Entry 2FYC (X-ray diffraction, 2.00 A resolution); this record covers chains A and B.

# Chain A
Molecule: Alpha-lactalbumin
Organism: Mus musculus
Notes: engineered mutation(s): C342T, M344H
UniProtKB: P29752 (LALBA_MOUSE); residues 1-123 here correspond to UniProt positions 21-143 (UniProt number = residue number + 20)
Amino-acid sequence (123 residues; each row starts with the number of its first residue):
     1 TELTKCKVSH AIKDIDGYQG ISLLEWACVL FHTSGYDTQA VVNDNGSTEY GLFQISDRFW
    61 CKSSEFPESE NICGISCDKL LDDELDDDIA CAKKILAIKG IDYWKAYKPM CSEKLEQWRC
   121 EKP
Disulfide bonds: Cys6-Cys120, Cys28-Cys111, Cys61-Cys77, Cys73-Cys91
Bound ions: Ca2+: Lys79, Asp82, Glu84, Asp87, Asp88

# Chain B
Molecule: beta-1,4-galactosyltransferase
Organism: Bos taurus
Notes: EC 2.4.1.-
UniProtKB: P08037 (B4GT1_BOVIN); residues 130-402 here correspond to UniProt positions 57-329 (UniProt number = residue number - 73)
Amino-acid sequence (286 residues; numbered 117 to 402; the number before each row is that of its first residue):
   117 ASMTGGQQMG RGSSLTACPE ESPLLVGPML IEFNIPVDLK LVEQQNPKVK LGGRYTPMDC
   177 ISPHKVAIII PFRNRQEHLK YWLYYLHPIL QRQQLDYGIY VINQAGESMF NRAKLLNVGF
   237 KEALKDYDYN CFVFSDVDLI PMNDHNTYRC FSQPRHISVA MDKFGFSLPY VQYFGGVSAL
   297 SKQQFLSING FPNNYWGWGG EDDDIYNRLA FRGMSVSRPN AVIGKTRHIR HSRDKKNEPN
   357 PQRFDRIAHT KETMLSDGLN SLTYMVLEVQ RYPLYTKITV DIGTPS
Disordered / not traced: 117-130
Disulfide bonds: Cys134-Cys176, Cys247-Cys266
Differences from the reference sequence: cloning artifact (117-129); engineered mutation Thr342 (Cys269 in P08037), His344 (Met271 in P08037)
Bound ions: Ca2+: Asp254, His344, His347 (together with galactose-uridine-5'-diphosphate)
Residues lining bound ligands:
  - galactose-uridine-5'-diphosphate (GDU): Ile186, Pro187, Phe188, Arg189, Arg191, Phe226, Arg228, Asp252, Val253, Asp254, Leu255, Lys279, Tyr289, Gly291, Gly292, Trp314, Gly315, Glu317, Asp318, His344, His347, Arg349, Asp350, Lys351, Asn353
  - UDP (uridine-5'-diphosphate): Leu155, Glu159, Gln192, Gln386, Tyr388, Pro389, Leu390, Tyr391, Lys393
Curated features (UniProtKB/Swiss-Prot):
  - glycosylation: Asn190 (N-linked (GlcNAc...) asparagine)

# Interface between chain A and chain B
Contacting residue pairs - 23 pairs, chain A then chain B:
  Glu2(A) with Lys279(B)
  Phe31(A) with Pro285(B), hydrophobic; Tyr286(B), hydrophobic
  His32(A) with Tyr286(B); Phe360(B)
  Val42(A) with Pro355(B), hydrophobic
  Asp44(A) with Pro357(B)
  Lys105(A) with Pro357(B); Phe360(B); Asp361(B)
  Ala106(A) with Phe360(B), hydrophobic
  Pro109(A) with Phe360(B); Ile363(B), hydrophobic; Ala364(B), hydrophobic
  Met110(A) with Tyr286(B), hydrophobic; Gln288(B); Asp319(B)
  Lys114(A) with Val287(B)
  Gln117(A) with Tyr286(B); Val287(B), hydrogen bond (side chain-backbone); Gln288(B), hydrogen bond
  Trp118(A) with Pro285(B); Tyr286(B), hydrophobic
Also at the interface, not in a pair above, chain A (14 interface residues in all): Asn43, Glu113
Also at the interface, not in a pair above, chain B (15 interface residues in all): Phe280, Tyr322, Arg359

# Summary
14 residues of chain A and 15 residues of chain B are in contact, with 2 hydrogen bonds. Among the polar pairs
are Gln117(A)-Val287(B) and Gln117(A)-Gln288(B). Bound to chain B: galactose-uridine-5'-diphosphate and UDP.
Lys79(A), Asp82(A), Glu84(A), Asp87(A) and Asp88(A) form the Ca2+ site.
Chain A is Alpha-lactalbumin (Mus musculus) and chain B is beta-1,4-galactosyltransferase (Bos taurus); the
structure, Crystal structure of the catalytic domain of bovine beta1,4-galactosyltransferase-I in complex with
alpha-lactalbumin, Ca and UDP-galactose, was determined by X-ray diffraction (same publication as 2FY7, 2FYA,
2FYB and 2FYD).
